PDB entry 6F3K | electron microscopy, 4.10 A resolution (low resolution: residue-level contacts below are approximate; hydrogen-bond / salt-bridge calls are withheld) | chain A

[Chain A]
Name: Tetrahedral aminopeptidase
From: Pyrococcus horikoshii (strain ATCC 700860 / DSM 12428 / JCM 9974 / NBRC 100139 / OT-3)
Notes: EC 3.4.11.-
UniProt: O59196 (TET_PYRHO); residue numbers follow UniProt; this construct covers 1-353
Chain sequence (353 residues; row label = number of the first residue in the row):
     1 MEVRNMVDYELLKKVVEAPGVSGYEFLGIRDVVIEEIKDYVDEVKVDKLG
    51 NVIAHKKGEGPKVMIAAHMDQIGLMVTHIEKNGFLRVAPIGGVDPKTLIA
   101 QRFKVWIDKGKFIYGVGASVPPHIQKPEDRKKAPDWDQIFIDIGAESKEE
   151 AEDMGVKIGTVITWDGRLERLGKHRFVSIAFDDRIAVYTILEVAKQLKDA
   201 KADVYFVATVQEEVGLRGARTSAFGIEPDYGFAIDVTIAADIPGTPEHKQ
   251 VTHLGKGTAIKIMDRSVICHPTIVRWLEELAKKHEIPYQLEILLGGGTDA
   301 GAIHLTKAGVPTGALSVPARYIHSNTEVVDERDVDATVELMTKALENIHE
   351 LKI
Bound ions: Zn2+ site 1: H68, D182, D235; Zn2+ site 2: D182, E213, H323
Swiss-Prot annotation at these positions:
  - active site: E212 (Proton acceptor)
  - binding site (Zn(2+)): H68, D182, E213, D235, H323
Reported in the primary citation:
  - Zn2+ coordination: H68, D182, E213, H323 (citing earlier work)
  - conformationally variable residues (order/disorder transition): V120 to Q138

[Summary]
The Zn2+ site 1 is built by H68, D182 and D235. D182, E213 and H323 coordinate Zn2+ site 2. Curated annotation
(UniProt) lists active-site residue E212 and 5 Zn2+-binding residues. From the paper: Zn2+ coordination by
H68, D182 and E213 among others; conformational variability at V120.
Chain A is Tetrahedral aminopeptidase (Pyrococcus horikoshii (strain ATCC 700860 / DSM 12428 / JCM 9974 / NBRC
100139 / OT-3)); the structure, Combined solid-state NMR, solution-state NMR and EM data for structure
determination of the tetrahedral aminopeptidase TET2 ..., was determined by electron microscopy together with
6R8N from the same study.
